Entry 9BX3 (electron microscopy, 3.90 A resolution); this record covers chains C and D of the 4 polymer chains in the assembly.

Chain C (and D):
Name: Ribonucleoside-diphosphate reductase subunit beta
Source organism: Bacillus subtilis
Notes: EC 1.17.4.1; chain D of this document is another copy of the same molecule, construct and numbering; everything in this record applies to it too
UniProtKB: P50621 (RIR2_BACSU); numbering as in UniProt (aligned over 1-329)
Chain sequence (350 residues; numbered -20 to 329; the number before each row is that of its first residue; numbers below 1 keep their minus sign (Met-20 is residue -20)):
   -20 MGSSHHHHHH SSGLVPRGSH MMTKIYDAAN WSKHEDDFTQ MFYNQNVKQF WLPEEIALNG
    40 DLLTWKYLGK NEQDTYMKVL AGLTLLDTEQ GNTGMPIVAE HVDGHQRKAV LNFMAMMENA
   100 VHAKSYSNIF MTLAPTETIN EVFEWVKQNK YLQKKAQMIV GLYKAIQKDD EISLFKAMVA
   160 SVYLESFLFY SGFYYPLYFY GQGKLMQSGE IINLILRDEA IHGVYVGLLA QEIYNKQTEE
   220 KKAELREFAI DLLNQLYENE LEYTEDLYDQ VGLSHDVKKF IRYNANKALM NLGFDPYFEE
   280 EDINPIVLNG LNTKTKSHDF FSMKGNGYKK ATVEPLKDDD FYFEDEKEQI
Disordered / not traced: -20 to 15, 291-310, 323-329
Construct notes: initiating methionine (-20); expression tag (-19 to 0)
Bound ions: Mn2+ site 1: Asp66, Glu97, His101, Glu198; Mn2+ site 2: Glu97, Glu164, Glu198, His201
Curated features (UniProtKB/Swiss-Prot):
  - active site: Tyr105
  - binding site (Fe cation): Asp66, Glu97, His101, Glu164, Glu198, His201

Chain C / chain D interface:
Pairs across the interface - 24 pairs, chain C then chain D:
  Tyr22(C) with Ala99(D), hydrogen bond (side chain-backbone)
  Phe29(C) with Phe29(D), hydrophobic
  Leu31(C) with Tyr22(D)
  Thr67(C) with His84(D)
  Gly70(C) with Asn91(D), hydrogen bond (backbone-side chain)
  Asn71(C) with His84(D), hydrogen bond; Lys87(D)
  His84(C) with Thr67(D); Asn71(D), hydrogen bond
  Lys87(C) with Asn71(D)
  Ala88(C) with Asn98(D)
  Asn91(C) with Ala94(D); Asn98(D), hydrogen bond
  Phe92(C) with Met95(D), hydrophobic
  Ala94(C) with Asn91(D), hydrogen bond (backbone-side chain)
  Met95(C) with Asn91(D); Phe92(D), hydrophobic; Met95(D), hydrophobic
  Asn98(C) with Lys87(D); Ala88(D); Asn91(D), hydrogen bond
  Ala99(C) with Tyr22(D), hydrogen bond (backbone-side chain); Ala88(D)
  Lys103(C) with Tyr22(D)
Other interface residues (no listed pair), chain C (19 interface residues in all): Val26, Pro75, Val312
Other interface residues (no listed pair), chain D (17 interface residues in all): Val26, Leu31, Ala36, Lys103

In short:
19 residues of chain C and 17 residues of chain D are in contact; the contacts include 8 hydrogen bonds. Polar
contacts include Tyr22(C)-Ala99(D), Gly70(C)-Asn91(D) and Asn71(C)-His84(D). From UniProt: active-site residue
Tyr105(C) and 6 Fe cation-binding residues on chain C.
Both chains are Ribonucleoside-diphosphate reductase subunit beta (Bacillus subtilis). Entry 9BX3 (Class 5
model for preturnover condition of Bacillus subtilis ribonucleotide reductase complex) was determined by
electron microscopy (same publication as 9BW3, 9BWX, 9BX2, 9BX6, 9BX8, 9BX9 and 39 further entries).
